3U58 - chains A and E; structure by X-ray diffraction, 2.61 A resolution.

# Chain A
Name: Tetrahymena Teb1 AB
Organism: Tetrahymena thermophila
Chain sequence (213 residues; numbered 203 to 469; 54 numbers in that range are skipped by the numbering (no residue carries them; nothing is unmodelled there); the number before each row is that of its first residue):
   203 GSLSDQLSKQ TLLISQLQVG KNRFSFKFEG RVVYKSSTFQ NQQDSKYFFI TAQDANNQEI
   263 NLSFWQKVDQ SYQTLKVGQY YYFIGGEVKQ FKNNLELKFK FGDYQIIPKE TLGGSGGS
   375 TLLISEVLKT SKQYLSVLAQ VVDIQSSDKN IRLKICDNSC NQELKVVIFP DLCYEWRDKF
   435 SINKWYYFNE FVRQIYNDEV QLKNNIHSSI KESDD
What the authors report for this chain:
  - binding site for the 4-nt DNA strand (chain E): Phe-241, Tyr-249, Phe-251, Trp-267, Phe-293
  - mutagenesis - F293A: abolished binding to ssDNA
  - mutagenesis - F241A, Y249A: decreased binding to ssDNA
  - mutagenesis - F251A, W267A: decreased stability
  - mutagenesis - F293A: abolished binding to the 4-nt DNA strand (chain E)
  - mutagenesis - F241A, Y249A: decreased binding to the 4-nt DNA strand (chain E)

# Chain E
Molecule: 4-nt DNA strand
Sequence (4 nucleotides; numbered 1 to 4; the number before each row is that of its first residue):
     1 GGGT

# Interface between chain A and chain E
Contacting residue pairs (17; chain A residue first):
  Tyr-249(A) / DG3(E)  sugar contact
  Tyr-249(A) / DT4(E)  hydrogen bond to the phosphate
  Phe-251(A) / DT4(E)  stacking on the base
  Asn-263(A) / DG3(E)  base contact
  Asn-263(A) / DT4(E)  hydrogen bond to the base
  Ser-265(A) / DG3(E)  base contact
  Ser-265(A) / DT4(E)  base contact
  Trp-267(A) / DG2(E)  stacking on the base
  Trp-267(A) / DG3(E)  sugar contact
  Lys-291(A) / DG3(E)  hydrogen bond to the base
  Phe-293(A) / DG3(E)  base contact
  Phe-293(A) / DT4(E)  base contact
  Glu-298(A) / DG3(E)  hydrogen bond to the base
  Lys-300(A) / DG2(E)  hydrogen bond to the base
  Lys-300(A) / DG3(E)  hydrogen bond to the base
  Lys-302(A) / DG1(E)  phosphate contact
  Lys-302(A) / DG2(E)  base contact
Also at the interface, not in a pair above, chain A (12 interface residues in all): Phe-241, Gln-268

# Summary
The interface between chain A and chain E involves 12 residues on one side and 4 on the other; the contacts
include 6 hydrogen bonds and 2 aromatic stacking contacts. Among the polar pairs are Asn-263(A)/DT4(E),
Lys-291(A)/DG3(E) and Glu-298(A)/DG3(E). From the paper: a binding site for the 4-nt DNA strand (chain E) at
Phe-241(A), Tyr-249(A) and Phe-251(A) among others; F241A and Y249A of chain A reduce binding to ssDNA; 5
substitutions were tested in all.
Chain A is Tetrahymena Teb1 AB (Tetrahymena thermophila) and chain E is a 4-nt DNA strand; the structure,
Crystal Structure of the Tetrahymena telomerase processivity factor Teb1 AB, was determined by X-ray
diffraction (same publication as 3U4V, 3U4Z and 3U50).
